8BBX - chain A; structure by X-ray diffraction, 2.70 A resolution.

Chain A:
Molecule: Endoprotease endo-Pro
Source organism: Aspergillus niger
UniProtKB: A0A8H3Y1T9 (A0A8H3Y1T9_ASPTU); numbering as in UniProt (aligned over 42-526)
Chain sequence (485 residues; numbered 42 to 526; the number before each row is that of its first residue):
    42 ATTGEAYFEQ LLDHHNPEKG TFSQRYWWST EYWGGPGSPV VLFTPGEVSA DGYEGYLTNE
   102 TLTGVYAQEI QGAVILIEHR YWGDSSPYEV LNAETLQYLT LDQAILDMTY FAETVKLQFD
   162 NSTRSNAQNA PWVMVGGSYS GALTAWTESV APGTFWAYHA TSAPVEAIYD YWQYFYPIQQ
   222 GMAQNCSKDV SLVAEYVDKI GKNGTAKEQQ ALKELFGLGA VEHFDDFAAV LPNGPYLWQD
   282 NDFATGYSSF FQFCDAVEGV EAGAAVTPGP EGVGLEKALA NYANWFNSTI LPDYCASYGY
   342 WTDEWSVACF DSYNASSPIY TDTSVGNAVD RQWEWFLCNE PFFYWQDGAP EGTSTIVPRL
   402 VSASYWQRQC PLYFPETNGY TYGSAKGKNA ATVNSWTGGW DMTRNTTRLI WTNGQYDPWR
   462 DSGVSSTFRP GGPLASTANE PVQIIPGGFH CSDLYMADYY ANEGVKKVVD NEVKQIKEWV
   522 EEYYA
Not modelled in the structure: 42, 526
Cystine bridges: Cys-227/Cys-295, Cys-336/Cys-350, Cys-379/Cys-411
Covalently attached groups: N-acetylglucosamine (NAG) linked to Asn-100, Asn-355, Asn-446; glycan linked to Asn-226
Reported in the primary citation:
  - binding site for tetraethylene glycol: Ser-179

Summary:
N-acetylglucosamine is covalently linked to Asn-100, Asn-355 and Asn-446. From the paper: a binding site for
tetraethylene glycol at Ser-179.
Chain A is Endoprotease endo-Pro (Aspergillus niger); the structure, Structure of prolyl endoprotease from
Aspergillus niger CBS 109712 in space group C222(1), was determined by X-ray diffraction (same publication as
8B57).
